Entry 4CC1 (X-ray diffraction, 2.84 A resolution); this record covers chain A.

Chain A:
Name: Protein jagged-1
Organism: Homo sapiens
Reference sequence: P78504 (JAG1_HUMAN); numbering as in UniProt (aligned over 32-335)
Amino-acid sequence (312 residues; numbered 32 to 343; the number before each row is that of its first residue):
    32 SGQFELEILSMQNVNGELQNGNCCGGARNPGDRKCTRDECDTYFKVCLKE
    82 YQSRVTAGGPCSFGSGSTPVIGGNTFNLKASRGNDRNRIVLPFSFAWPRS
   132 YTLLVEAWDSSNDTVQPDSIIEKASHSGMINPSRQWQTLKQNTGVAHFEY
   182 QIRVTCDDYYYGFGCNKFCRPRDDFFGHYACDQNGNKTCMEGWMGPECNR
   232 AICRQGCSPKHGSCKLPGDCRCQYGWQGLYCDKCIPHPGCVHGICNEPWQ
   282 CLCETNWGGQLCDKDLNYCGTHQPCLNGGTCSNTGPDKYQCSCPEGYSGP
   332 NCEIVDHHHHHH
Unresolved in the structure: 338-343
Cystine bridges: Cys54-Cys66, Cys55-Cys71, Cys78-Cys92, Cys187-Cys196, Cys200-Cys212, Cys220-Cys229, Cys234-Cys245, Cys238-Cys251, Cys253-Cys262, Cys265-Cys276, Cys271-Cys282, Cys284-Cys293, Cys300-Cys312, Cys306-Cys322, Cys324-Cys333
Covalent attachments: N-acetylglucosamine (NAG) linked to Asn217; alpha-L-fucopyranose (FUC) linked to Thr311
Sequence notes: expression tag (336-343)
Metal / ion sites: Ca2+: Asp72, Asp140, Ser141
Swiss-Prot annotation at these positions:
  - region: Phe199 to Phe207 (Important for interaction with NOTCH1)
  - glycosylation (N-linked (GlcNAc...) asparagine): Asn143, Asn217
  - natural variant: Gly33 (G33D: In ALGS1; G33S: In ALGS1; G33V: In ALGS1), Leu37 (L37S: In ALGS1), Ile39 (I39S: In ALGS1), Leu40 (L40P: In ALGS1), Val45 (V45L: In biliary atresia), Asn53 (N53D: In biliary atresia), Lys65 (K65M: In biliary atresia), Phe75 (F75S: In ALGS1), Cys78 (C78S: In ALGS1), Leu79 (L79H: In ALGS1), Cys92 (C92R: In ALGS1; C92Y: In ALGS1), Ile120 (I120N: In ALGS1), 21 further natural variant entries in UniProt
  - mutagenesis: Phe207 (F207A: Strongly reduced NOTCH1 binding)
What the authors report for this chain:
  - Ca2+ coordination: Asp72, Asp140, Ser141
  - mutagenesis - D140A/D144A: abolished stability in response to calcium
  - mutagenesis - D140A/D144A: decreased binding to liposomes
  - mutagenesis - D140A/D144A: abolished signaling in response to Notch-1
  - mutagenesis - F207A: unchanged binding to liposomes
  - mutagenesis - D140A/D144A: unchanged binding to Notch-1
  - mutagenesis - F207A: abolished signaling in response to Notch

In short:
Covalently linked N-acetylglucosamine: at Asn217. Alpha-L-fucopyranose is covalently linked to Thr311. The
Ca2+ site is built by Asp72, Asp140 and Ser141. From UniProt: one mutagenesis site. From the paper:
D140A/D144A abolish stability in response to calcium; Ca2+ coordination by Asp72, Asp140 and Ser141.
Chain A is Protein jagged-1 (Homo sapiens); the structure, Notch ligand, Jagged-1, contains an N-terminal C2
domain, was determined by X-ray diffraction together with 4CBZ and 4CC0 from the same study.
